PDB entry 7RNE | X-ray diffraction, 2.73 A resolution | chains A and B of the 6 polymer chains in the assembly

[Chain A]
Molecule: Caspase-3 subunit p17
Organism: Homo sapiens
UniProt: P42574 (CASP3_HUMAN); numbering as in UniProt (aligned over 34-174)
Amino-acid sequence (141 residues; numbered 34 to 174; the number before each row is that of its first residue):
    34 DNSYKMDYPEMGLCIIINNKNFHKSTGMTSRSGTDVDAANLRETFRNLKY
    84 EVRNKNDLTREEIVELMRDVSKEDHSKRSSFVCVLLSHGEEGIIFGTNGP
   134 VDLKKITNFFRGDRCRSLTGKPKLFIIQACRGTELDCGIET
UniProt features mapped onto this chain:
  - active site: His-121, Cys-163
  - modified residue: Cys-163 (S-nitrosocysteine)
Reported in the primary citation:
  - binding site for Ac-YKPVD-CHO: Cys-163

[Chain B]
Molecule: Caspase-3 subunit p12
Organism: Homo sapiens
UniProt: P42574 (CASP3_HUMAN); residues 184-277 here = UniProt positions 184-277
Amino-acid sequence (95 residues; row label = number of the first residue in the row):
   184 CHKIPVEADFLYAYSTAPGYYSWRNSKDGSWFIQSLCAMLKQYADKLEFM
   234 HILTRVNRKVATEFESFSFDATFHAKKQIPCIVSMLTKELYFYHH
Not modelled in the structure: 184, 277-278
Differences from the reference sequence: expression tag (278)
UniProt features mapped onto this chain:
  - modified residue: Arg-207 (Microbial infection: ADP-riboxanated arginine)

[Interface between chain A and chain B]
Pairs across the interface (102; chain A residue first):
  Asp-34(A) with Lys-271(B)
  Asn-35(A) with Lys-271(B); Glu-272(B), hydrogen bond (backbone-backbone)
  Ser-36(A) with Lys-271(B); Glu-272(B); Tyr-274(B)
  Tyr-37(A) with Asp-192(B), hydrogen bond; Leu-269(B); Thr-270(B), hydrogen bond (side chain-backbone); Lys-271(B); Glu-272(B), hydrogen bond (backbone-backbone)
  Met-39(A) with Leu-273(B), hydrophobic; Tyr-274(B)
  Met-44(A) with Phe-275(B), hydrophobic
  Arg-64(A) with Arg-207(B)
  Ser-65(A) with Arg-207(B), hydrogen bond (backbone-side chain); Ser-209(B), hydrogen bond
  Gly-66(A) with Asn-208(B); Ser-209(B); Gly-212(B)
  Val-69(A) with Lys-210(B); Asp-211(B)
  Asp-70(A) with Gly-212(B); Ser-213(B), hydrogen bond (side chain-backbone); Ile-216(B)
  Asn-73(A) with Cys-220(B)
  Leu-74(A) with Ile-216(B), hydrophobic; Cys-220(B), hydrophobic
  Thr-77(A) with Cys-220(B), hydrogen bond; Leu-223(B)
  Leu-81(A) with Leu-223(B), hydrophobic; Ala-227(B), hydrophobic; Phe-275(B), hydrophobic
  Tyr-83(A) with Phe-275(B)
  Leu-119(A) with Ile-216(B), hydrophobic
  Glu-124(A) with Pro-201(B); Gly-202(B)
  Lys-137(A) with Glu-190(B), salt bridge
  Thr-140(A) with Phe-193(B); Tyr-195(B)
  Phe-143(A) with Phe-193(B)
  Arg-144(A) with Val-189(B); Glu-190(B), salt bridge; Phe-193(B)
  Gly-145(A) with Val-189(B), hydrogen bond (backbone-backbone)
  Asp-146(A) with Val-189(B)
  Thr-152(A) with Ile-187(B)
  Gly-153(A) with Ile-187(B); Asp-192(B)
  Lys-154(A) with Asp-192(B)
  Pro-155(A) with Asp-192(B)
  Lys-156(A) with Ala-191(B); Asp-192(B), hydrogen bond (backbone-backbone); Phe-193(B); Leu-194(B), hydrogen bond (backbone-backbone)
  Leu-157(A) with Leu-194(B); Phe-232(B), hydrophobic; Leu-273(B), hydrophobic
  Phe-158(A) with Phe-193(B), hydrophobic; Leu-194(B), hydrogen bond (backbone-backbone); Tyr-195(B); Ala-196(B), hydrogen bond (backbone-backbone)
  Ile-159(A) with Ala-196(B); Phe-215(B), hydrophobic; Leu-219(B), hydrophobic
  Ile-160(A) with Ala-196(B), hydrogen bond (backbone-backbone); Tyr-197(B); Ser-198(B), hydrogen bond (backbone-backbone)
  Gln-161(A) with Ser-198(B); Ser-205(B), hydrogen bond; Ser-213(B), hydrogen bond; Phe-215(B); Ile-216(B)
  Ala-162(A) with Ser-198(B); Ser-205(B)
  Cys-163(A) with Tyr-203(B); Tyr-204(B), hydrophobic; Ser-205(B), hydrogen bond (side chain-backbone)
  Arg-164(A) with Tyr-197(B); Thr-199(B), hydrogen bond (side chain-backbone); Ala-200(B); Pro-201(B); Gly-202(B), hydrogen bond (backbone-backbone); Tyr-203(B), hydrogen bond (backbone-backbone); Cys-264(B)
  Gly-165(A) with Gly-202(B); Tyr-203(B); Tyr-204(B)
  Thr-166(A) with Gly-202(B), hydrogen bond (backbone-backbone); Tyr-204(B)
  Glu-167(A) with Gly-202(B), hydrogen bond (backbone-backbone); Tyr-203(B); Tyr-204(B), hydrogen bond (backbone-backbone)
  Leu-168(A) with Tyr-203(B); Tyr-204(B), hydrophobic; Trp-206(B), hydrophobic; Thr-255(B); Lys-259(B)
  Asp-169(A) with Tyr-203(B); Lys-259(B); Lys-260(B), hydrogen bond (backbone-backbone)
  Cys-170(A) with Lys-259(B)
Also at the interface, not in a pair above, chain A (49 interface residues in all): Ser-63, Thr-67, Phe-78, Leu-136, Asn-141, Gly-171
Also at the interface, not in a pair above, chain B (48 interface residues in all): Gln-217, Phe-256, Ala-258, Gln-261

[Overview]
The interface between chain A and chain B involves 49 residues on one side and 48 on the other, with 25
hydrogen bonds and 2 salt bridges. Polar contacts include Lys-137(A)/Glu-190(B), Arg-144(A)/Glu-190(B) and
Tyr-37(A)/Asp-192(B). Curated annotation (UniProt) lists active-site residues His-121(A) and Cys-163(A) on
chain A. From the paper: a binding site for Ac-YKPVD-CHO at Cys-163(A).
Here chain A is Caspase-3 subunit p17 and chain B is Caspase-3 subunit p12, both from Homo sapiens. Entry 7RNE
(Crystal structure of caspase-3 with inhibitor Ac-YKPVD-CHO) was determined by X-ray diffraction, deposited
together with 7RN7, 7RN8, 7RN9, 7RNB, 7RND, 7RNF and 7SEO.
